PDB entry 3ST2 | X-ray diffraction, 1.90 A resolution | chain A

== Chain A ==
Protein: Dreiklang
Organism: Aequorea victoria
Amino-acid sequence (250 residues; each row starts with the number of its first residue; note: 2 numbers in that range are skipped by the numbering (no residue carries them; nothing is unmodelled there); numbers below 1 keep their minus sign (Met-13 is residue -13)):
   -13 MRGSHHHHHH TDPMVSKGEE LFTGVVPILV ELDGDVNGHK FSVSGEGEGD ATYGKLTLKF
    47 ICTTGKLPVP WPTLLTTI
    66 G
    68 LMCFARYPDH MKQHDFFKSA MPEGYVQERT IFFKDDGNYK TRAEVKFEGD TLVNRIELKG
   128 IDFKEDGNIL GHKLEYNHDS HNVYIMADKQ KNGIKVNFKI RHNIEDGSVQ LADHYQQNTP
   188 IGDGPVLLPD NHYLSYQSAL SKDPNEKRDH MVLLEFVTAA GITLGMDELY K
Disordered / not traced: -13 to -1
Modified positions: Gly66 ({(4Z)-2-(aminomethyl)-4-[(4-hydroxyphenyl)methylidene]-5-oxo-4,5-dihydro-1H-imidazol-1-yl}acetic acid; CR2)
Covalent attachments: covalent link Ile64-Gly66; covalent link Gly66-Leu68

== Overview ==
Chain A is Dreiklang (Aequorea victoria); the structure, Dreiklang - equilibrium state, was determined by
X-ray diffraction (same publication as 3ST3 and 3ST4).
